Entry 5XVN (X-ray diffraction, 3.25 A resolution); this record covers chains C and D of the 8 polymer chains in the assembly.

[Chain C (and D)]
Molecule: CRISPR-associated endonuclease Cas1
Source organism: Enterococcus faecalis TX0027
Notes: EC 3.1.-.-; chain D of this document is another copy of the same molecule, construct and numbering; everything in this record applies to it too
UniProtKB: E6GPD7 (E6GPD7_ENTFL); numbering as in UniProt (aligned over 1-288)
Amino-acid sequence (288 residues; each row starts with the number of its first residue):
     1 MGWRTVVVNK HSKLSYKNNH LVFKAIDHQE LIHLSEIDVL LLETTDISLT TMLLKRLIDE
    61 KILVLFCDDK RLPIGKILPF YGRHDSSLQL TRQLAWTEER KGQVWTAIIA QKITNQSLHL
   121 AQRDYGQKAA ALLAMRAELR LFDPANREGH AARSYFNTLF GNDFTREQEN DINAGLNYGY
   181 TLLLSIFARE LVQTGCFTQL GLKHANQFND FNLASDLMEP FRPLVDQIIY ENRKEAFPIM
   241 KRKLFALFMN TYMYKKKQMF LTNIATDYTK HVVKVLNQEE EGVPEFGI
Unresolved in the structure: 205-207 (chain D: 139-167)
What the authors report for this chain:
  - binding site for the 28-nt DNA strand: H11
  - catalytic residues: E148, E219 (proposed by the authors, not directly observed)
  - specificity-determining residues: F208 (proposed by the authors, not directly observed)

[Chain C / chain D interface]
Contacting residue pairs - 75 pairs, chain C then chain D:
  K13(C) with K13(D); S48(D)
  T44(C) with T51(D), hydrogen bond (backbone-side chain)
  T45(C) with T51(D), hydrogen bond (backbone-side chain); M52(D), hydrogen bond (backbone-backbone)
  D46(C) with T51(D)
  I47(C) with T50(D); T51(D), hydrogen bond (backbone-backbone)
  S48(C) with K13(D); S48(D), hydrogen bond; L49(D)
  L49(C) with S48(D); L49(D), hydrogen bond (backbone-backbone)
  T50(C) with I47(D)
  T51(C) with L42(D); T44(D), hydrogen bond (side chain-backbone); T45(D); D46(D); I47(D), hydrogen bond (backbone-backbone)
  M52(C) with T45(D), hydrogen bond (backbone-backbone)
  L54(C) with F66(D), hydrophobic
  K55(C) with C67(D); D68(D); D69(D); I74(D)
  I58(C) with I74(D), hydrophobic
  L65(C) with F80(D), hydrophobic
  F66(C) with L54(D), hydrophobic
  D69(C) with K55(D)
  P73(C) with Y81(D)
  I74(C) with I58(D), hydrophobic; P79(D); F80(D), hydrogen bond (backbone-backbone)
  G75(C) with L78(D); P79(D); F80(D)
  K76(C) with K76(D); I77(D); L78(D), hydrogen bond (backbone-backbone); F80(D)
  I77(C) with K76(D)
  L78(C) with G75(D); K76(D), hydrogen bond (backbone-backbone); L78(D), hydrophobic; D210(D)
  P79(C) with I74(D); F211(D)
  F80(C) with L65(D), hydrophobic; I74(D), hydrogen bond (backbone-backbone); G75(D); K76(D); T181(D); L184(D), hydrophobic; F211(D)
  Y81(C) with P73(D)
  R83(C) with N206(D), hydrogen bond (side chain-backbone); Q207(D), hydrogen bond (side chain-backbone); F208(D), hydrogen bond (side chain-backbone); N209(D); D210(D), salt bridge
  S87(C) with D210(D), hydrogen bond
  L90(C) with F197(D), hydrophobic; L200(D), hydrophobic; N206(D)
  T91(C) with N206(D)
  L94(C) with L94(D), hydrophobic
  V192(C) with F80(D), hydrophobic
  F197(C) with F197(D), hydrophobic
  T198(C) with Y81(D), hydrogen bond
  Q199(C) with F80(D); Y81(D); S86(D)
  F208(C) with D85(D)
  D210(C) with Y81(D)
  F211(C) with Y81(D)
Also at the interface, not in a pair above, chain C (41 interface residues in all): L42, C67, D68, L200
Also at the interface, not in a pair above, chain D (46 interface residues in all): S87, L90, T91, S185, Q199

[Overview]
41 residues of chain C face 46 of chain D across their interface; the contacts include 18 hydrogen bonds and 1
salt bridge. Among the polar pairs are R83(C)-D210(D), T44(C)-T51(D) and T45(C)-T51(D). From the paper:
catalytic residues E148(C) and E219(C); a binding site for the 28-nt DNA strand at H11(C).
Chain C and chain D are both CRISPR-associated endonuclease Cas1 (Enterococcus faecalis TX0027); the
structure, E. far Cas1-Cas2/prespacer binary complex, was determined by X-ray diffraction (same publication as
5XVO and 5XVP).
